PDB entry 7TKN | electron microscopy, 7.10 A resolution (low resolution: residue-level contacts below are approximate; hydrogen-bond / salt-bridge calls are withheld) | chains H and I of the 27 polymer chains in the assembly

Chain H:
Protein: ATP synthase subunit delta
Organism: Saccharomyces cerevisiae
Reference sequence: Q12165 (ATPD_YEAST); residues 1-138 here correspond to UniProt positions 23-160 (UniProt number = residue number + 22)
Amino-acid sequence (138 residues; each row starts with the number of its first residue):
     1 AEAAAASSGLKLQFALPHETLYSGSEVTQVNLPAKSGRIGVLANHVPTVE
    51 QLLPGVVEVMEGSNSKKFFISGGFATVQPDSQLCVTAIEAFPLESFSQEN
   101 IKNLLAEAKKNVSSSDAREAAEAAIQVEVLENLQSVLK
Not modelled in the structure: 1-10, 24-25, 91, 98, 116-117, 137-138

Chain I:
Protein: ATP synthase subunit epsilon
Organism: Saccharomyces cerevisiae
Reference sequence: P21306 (ATP5E_YEAST); residues 1-61 here correspond to UniProt positions 2-62 (UniProt number = residue number + 1)
Amino-acid sequence (61 residues; each row starts with the number of its first residue):
     1 SAWRKAGISYAAYLNVAAQAIRSSLKTELQTASVLNRSQTDAFYTQYKNG
    51 TAASEPTPITK
Not modelled in the structure: 1-7, 24-26, 50-52
Curated features (UniProtKB/Swiss-Prot):
  - modified residue: Thr51 (Phosphothreonine)

Chain H / chain I interface:
Pairs across the interface - 6 pairs, chain H then chain I:
  Ser71(H) with Leu14(I)
  Ser95(H) with Thr27(I); Leu29(I)
  Phe96(H) with Thr27(I)
  Glu99(H) with Thr27(I)
  Ile101(H) with Ser23(I)
Also at the interface, not in a pair above, chain H (6 interface residues in all): Asn100

In short:
Chain H and chain I form an interface of 6 and 4 residues respectively.
Chain H is ATP synthase subunit delta and chain I is ATP synthase subunit epsilon, both from Saccharomyces
cerevisiae; the structure, Yeast ATP synthase State 3binding(c) with 10 mM ATP backbone model, was determined
by electron microscopy together with 7TJS, 7TJT, 7TJU, 7TJV, 7TJW, 7TJX and 30 further entries from the same
study.
